Entry 4OMF (X-ray diffraction, 1.71 A resolution); this record covers chains G and A of the 3 polymer chains in the assembly.

== Chain G ==
Molecule: F420-reducing hydrogenase, subunit gamma
Organism: Methanothermobacter marburgensis
Notes: EC 1.12.98.1
Reference sequence: D9PYF7 (D9PYF7_METTM); residues 1-275 here = UniProt positions 1-275
Chain sequence (275 residues; row label = number of the first residue in the row):
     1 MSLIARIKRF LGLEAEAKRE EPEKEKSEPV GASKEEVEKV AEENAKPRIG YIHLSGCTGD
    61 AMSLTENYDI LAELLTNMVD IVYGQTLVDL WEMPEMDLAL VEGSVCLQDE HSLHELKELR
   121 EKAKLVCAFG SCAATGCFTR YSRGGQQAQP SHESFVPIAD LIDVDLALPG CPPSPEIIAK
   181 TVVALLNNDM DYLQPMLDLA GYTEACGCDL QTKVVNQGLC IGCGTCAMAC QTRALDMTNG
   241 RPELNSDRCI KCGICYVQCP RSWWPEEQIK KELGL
Not modelled in the structure: 1-44
Ion coordination: 4Fe-4S cluster Fe site 1: Cys-57, Asp-60, Cys-132, Cys-171; Mg2+: Ala-148 (shared with Glu-233(A) of chain A); zinc(II)hydrogensulfide Zn: Cys-206, Cys-208; 4Fe-4S cluster Fe site 2: Cys-220, Cys-223, Cys-226, Cys-259; 4Fe-4S cluster Fe site 3: Cys-230, Cys-249, Cys-252, Cys-255
Small-molecule neighbours:
  - zinc(II)hydrogensulfide (DTZ): Cys-206, Cys-208, Lys-251
  - 4Fe-4S cluster (SF4), molecule 1: Gly-56, Cys-57, Gly-59, Asp-60, Glu-102, Gly-130, Ser-131, Cys-132, Cys-137, Phe-138, Gly-170, Cys-171, Pro-172
  - 4Fe-4S cluster (SF4), molecule 2: Cys-206, Gly-207, Cys-230, Thr-232, Ala-234, Leu-235, Leu-244, Arg-248, Cys-249, Ile-250, Lys-251, Cys-252, Gly-253, Ile-254, Cys-255
  - 4Fe-4S cluster (SF4), molecule 3: Leu-210, Val-214, Leu-219, Cys-220, Ile-221, Gly-222, Cys-223, Gly-224, Thr-225, Cys-226, Met-237, Pro-242, Cys-259, Pro-260, Arg-261

== Chain A ==
Molecule: F420-reducing hydrogenase, subunit alpha
Organism: Methanothermobacter marburgensis
Notes: EC 1.12.98.1
Reference sequence: D9PYF9 (D9PYF9_METTM); residue numbers follow UniProt; this construct covers 1-405
Chain sequence (405 residues; each row starts with the number of its first residue):
     1 MSERIVISPT SRQEGHAELV MEVDDEGIVT KGRYFSITPV RGLEKMVTGK APETAPVMVQ
    61 RICGVCPIPH TLASVEAIDD SLDIEVPKAG RLLRELTLAA HHVNSHAIHH FLIAPDFVPE
   121 NLMADAINSV SEIRKNAQYV VDMVAGEGIH PSDVRIGGMA DNITELARKR LYARLKQLKP
   181 KVNEHVELMI GLIEDKGLPE GLGVHNQPTL ASHQIYGDRT KFDLDRFTEI MPESWYDDPE
   241 IAKRACSTIP LYDGRNVEVG PRARMVEFQG FKERGVVAQH VARALEMKTA LSRAIEILDE
   301 LDTSAPVRAD FDERGTGKLG IGAIEAPRGL DVHMAKVENG KIQFYSALVP TTWNIPTMGP
   361 ATEGFHHEYG PHVIRAYDPC LSCATHVMVV DDEDKSVIKN EMVKI
Not modelled in the structure: 1, 387-405
Ion coordination: Mg2+ site 1: Glu-44, Ala-347; ni-fe reduced active center Ni: Cys-63, Cys-66, Cys-380, Cys-383; Mg2+ site 2: Glu-233 (shared with Ala-148(G) of chain G)
Small-molecule neighbours: ni-fe reduced active center (NFU; formyl[bis(hydrocyanato-1kappaC)]ironnickel(Fe-Ni)): Cys-63, Val-65, Cys-66, Pro-69, His-70, Ala-326, Pro-327, Arg-328, Asp-331, Val-349, Pro-350, Thr-351, Cys-380, Cys-383

== Interface between chain G and chain A ==
Residue-residue contacts (111; chain G residue first):
  His-53(G) with Glu-14(A), salt bridge; Gly-15(A); His-16(A), hydrogen bond (backbone-side chain); Ser-382(A)
  Ser-55(G) with Pro-39(A); Arg-41(A)
  Gly-56(G) with Arg-41(A); Ser-382(A), hydrogen bond (backbone-side chain)
  Cys-57(G) with Glu-14(A); Arg-61(A); Ile-62(A); Cys-63(A); Gly-64(A), hydrogen bond (backbone-backbone); Val-65(A); His-150(A)
  Thr-58(G) with Glu-14(A), hydrogen bond
  Gly-59(G) with Gly-64(A); Ile-149(A)
  Met-62(G) with Gly-64(A); Val-65(A), hydrophobic; Ile-108(A), hydrophobic; Arg-134(A); Ile-149(A), hydrophobic
  Ser-63(G) with Ile-149(A)
  Thr-65(G) with Arg-134(A), hydrogen bond
  Glu-66(G) with Arg-134(A); Gln-138(A), hydrogen bond; Ile-149(A)
  Tyr-68(G) with Ser-131(A); Lys-135(A); Gln-138(A)
  Asp-69(G) with Lys-135(A), salt bridge
  Leu-71(G) with Ser-131(A)
  Ala-72(G) with Ile-127(A), hydrophobic; Asn-128(A)
  Leu-75(G) with Phe-111(A), hydrophobic
  Gln-85(G) with Pro-9(A); Ser-11(A); Arg-12(A), hydrogen bond (backbone-backbone)
  Thr-86(G) with Arg-12(A); Gln-13(A); Leu-112(A)
  Leu-87(G) with Arg-12(A)
  Asp-89(G) with Ser-11(A), hydrogen bond; Arg-12(A), salt bridge
  Trp-91(G) with Ile-7(A), hydrophobic; Ser-8(A); Pro-9(A), hydrogen bond (side chain-backbone); Ser-11(A)
  Cys-106(G) with Pro-39(A), hydrophobic
  Asp-109(G) with Pro-39(A)
  Ser-112(G) with Pro-39(A)
  Phe-138(G) with Arg-41(A); Leu-43(A), hydrophobic; Met-46(A); Met-58(A), hydrophobic; Arg-61(A)
  Tyr-141(G) with Met-46(A), hydrophobic; Met-58(A), hydrophobic
  Ser-142(G) with Arg-41(A), hydrogen bond (side chain-backbone); Met-46(A)
  Arg-143(G) with Lys-45(A), hydrogen bond (side chain-backbone); Met-46(A); Thr-48(A), hydrogen bond (side chain-backbone); Lys-50(A)
  Gly-144(G) with Lys-45(A)
  Gly-145(G) with Lys-45(A)
  Gln-146(G) with Val-40(A); Gly-42(A); Leu-43(A), hydrogen bond (side chain-backbone); Glu-44(A), hydrogen bond (side chain-backbone); Lys-45(A), hydrogen bond (side chain-backbone); Thr-385(A); His-386(A), hydrogen bond (side chain-backbone)
  Gln-147(G) with Val-40(A); Met-231(A); Thr-248(A)
  Ala-148(G) with Pro-232(A); Ala-245(A); Cys-246(A), hydrogen bond (backbone-backbone); Ser-247(A)
  Gln-149(G) with Val-40(A); Lys-243(A), hydrogen bond (side chain-backbone); Arg-244(A), hydrogen bond (side chain-backbone); Ala-245(A), hydrogen bond (side chain-backbone); Cys-246(A)
  His-152(G) with Pro-39(A); Val-40(A), hydrogen bond (side chain-backbone)
  Phe-155(G) with Val-40(A); Arg-41(A)
  Cys-171(G) with Arg-61(A), hydrogen bond; His-150(A)
  Pro-172(G) with Ile-149(A)
  Gln-231(G) with Glu-147(A); Ser-152(A)
  Thr-232(G) with Arg-61(A)
  Arg-233(G) with Gly-146(A), hydrogen bond (side chain-backbone); Glu-147(A), salt bridge; Ser-152(A), hydrogen bond; Asp-153(A)
  Asn-245(G) with Glu-53(A), hydrogen bond
  Asp-247(G) with Ala-51(A); Thr-54(A), hydrogen bond (backbone-side chain)
  Arg-248(G) with Glu-53(A), salt bridge; Val-57(A); Ser-152(A), hydrogen bond (side chain-backbone); Arg-155(A)
  Cys-249(G) with Met-58(A)
  Ile-250(G) with Val-57(A), hydrophobic; Met-58(A), hydrophobic; Arg-61(A)
Interface residues without a listed pair, chain G (47 interface residues in all): Val-88, Thr-139
Interface residues without a listed pair, chain A (61 interface residues in all): Thr-10, Ile-37, Ala-124, Glu-132, Arg-375

== In short ==
The interface between chain G and chain A involves 47 residues on one side and 61 on the other, with 27
hydrogen bonds and 5 salt bridges. Polar contacts include His-53(G)/Glu-14(A), Asp-69(G)/Lys-135(A) and
Asp-89(G)/Arg-12(A).
Here chain G is F420-reducing hydrogenase, subunit gamma and chain A is F420-reducing hydrogenase, subunit
alpha, both from Methanothermobacter marburgensis. Entry 4OMF (The F420-reducing [NiFe]-hydrogenase complex
from Methanothermobacter marburgensis, the first X-ray structure of a group 3 family ...) was determined by
X-ray diffraction.
